Entry 5S5W (X-ray diffraction, 2.35 A resolution); this record covers chains D and E of the 6 polymer chains in the assembly.

Chain D:
Protein: Tubulin beta-2B chain
Source organism: Bos taurus
Reference sequence: Q6B856 (TBB2B_BOVIN); the author numbering skips numbers that UniProt does not, so the offset changes along the chain: 1-42 = UniProt 1-42; 45-360 = UniProt 43-358; 369-455 = UniProt 359-445
Amino-acid sequence (445 residues; each row starts with the number of its first residue; note: 10 numbers in that range are skipped by the numbering (no residue carries them; nothing is unmodelled there)):
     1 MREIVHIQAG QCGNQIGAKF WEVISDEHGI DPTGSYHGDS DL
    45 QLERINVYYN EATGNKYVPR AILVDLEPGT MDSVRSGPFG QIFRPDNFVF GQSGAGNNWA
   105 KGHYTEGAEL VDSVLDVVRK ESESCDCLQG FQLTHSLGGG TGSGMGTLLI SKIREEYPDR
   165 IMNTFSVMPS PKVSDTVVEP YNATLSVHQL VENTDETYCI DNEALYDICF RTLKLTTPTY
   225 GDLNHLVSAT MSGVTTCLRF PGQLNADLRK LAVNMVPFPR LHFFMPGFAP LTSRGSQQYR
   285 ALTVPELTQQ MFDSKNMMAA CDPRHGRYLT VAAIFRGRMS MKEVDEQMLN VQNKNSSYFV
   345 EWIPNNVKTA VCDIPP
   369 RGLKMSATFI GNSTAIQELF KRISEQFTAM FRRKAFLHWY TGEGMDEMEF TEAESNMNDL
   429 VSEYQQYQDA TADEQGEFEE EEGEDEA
Not modelled in the structure: 281-285, 442-455
Curated features (UniProtKB/Swiss-Prot):
  - motif: Met1 to Ile4 (MREI motif)
  - binding site (GTP): Gln11, Glu71, Ser140, Gly144, Thr145, Gly146, Asn206, Asn228
  - binding site (Mg(2+)): Glu71
  - modified residue: Ser40 (Phosphoserine), Thr57 (Phosphothreonine), Lys60 (N6-acetyllysine), Ser174 (Phosphoserine), Thr287 (Phosphothreonine), Thr292 (Phosphothreonine), Arg320 (Omega-N-methylarginine), Glu448 (5-glutamyl polyglutamate)
  - cross-link (Glycyl lysine isopeptide (Lys-Gly)): Lys60 (interchain with G-Cter in ubiquitin), Lys326 (interchain with G-Cter in ubiquitin)
Metal / ion sites: Mg2+: Gln11 (together with GDP)
Residues lining bound ligands: GDP (guanosine-5'-diphosphate): Gly10, Gln11, Cys12, Gln15, Ile16, Asn101, Ser140, Gly142, Gly143, Gly144, Thr145, Gly146, Val171, Pro173, Val177, Ser178, Glu183, Asn206, Leu209, Tyr224, Leu227, Asn228

Chain E:
Protein: Stathmin-4
Source organism: Rattus norvegicus
Reference sequence: P63043 (STMN4_RAT); residues 5-145 here correspond to UniProt positions 49-189 (UniProt number = residue number + 44)
Amino-acid sequence (143 residues; each row starts with the number of its first residue):
     3 MADMEVIELN KCTSGQSFEV ILKPPSFDGV PEFNASLPRR RDPSLEEIQK KLEAAEERRK
    63 YQEAELLKHL AEKREHEREV IQKAIEENNN FIKMAKEKLA QKMESNKENR EAHLAAMLER
   123 LQEKDKHAEE VRKNKELKEE ASR
Not modelled in the structure: 3-5, 29-43, 144-145
Construct notes: initiating methionine (3); expression tag (4)
Curated features (UniProtKB/Swiss-Prot):
  - modified residue: Ser46 (Phosphoserine)

How chain D and chain E interact:
Contacting residue pairs - 27 pairs, chain D then chain E:
  Tyr108(D) - His129(E)  hydrogen bond
  Tyr108(D) - Ala130(E)  hydrophobic
  Tyr108(D) - Val133(E)  hydrophobic
  Tyr108(D) - Arg134(E)  hydrogen bond (backbone-side chain)
  Thr109(D) - Lys137(E)
  Ala112(D) - Arg134(E)
  Ser155(D) - Leu123(E)
  Ser155(D) - Lys126(E)
  Lys156(D) - Asp127(E)  salt bridge
  Arg158(D) - Leu123(E)
  Glu159(D) - Leu120(E)
  Glu159(D) - Leu123(E)
  Glu159(D) - Gln124(E)
  Glu159(D) - Asp127(E)
  Asp163(D) - Arg112(E)
  Gln193(D) - Lys126(E)  hydrogen bond
  Asn197(D) - Leu123(E)
  Asn197(D) - Lys126(E)
  Thr409(D) - Lys140(E)  hydrogen bond (backbone-side chain)
  Gly410(D) - Lys137(E)
  Glu411(D) - Val133(E)
  Glu411(D) - Lys137(E)  salt bridge
  Gly412(D) - Val133(E)
  Gly412(D) - Asn136(E)
  Gly412(D) - Lys137(E)
  Met413(D) - Val133(E)
  Glu417(D) - His129(E)  salt bridge
Also at the interface, not in a pair above, chain D (17 interface residues in all): Pro162
Also at the interface, not in a pair above, chain E (15 interface residues in all): Leu116, Met119

Summary:
The interface between chain D and chain E involves 17 residues on one side and 15 on the other, with 4
hydrogen bonds and 3 salt bridges. Polar pairs include Lys156(D)-Asp127(E), Glu411(D)-Lys137(E) and
Glu417(D)-His129(E). Bound to chain D: GDP.
Here chain D is Tubulin beta-2B chain (Bos taurus) and chain E is Stathmin-4 (Rattus norvegicus). Entry 5S5W
(Tubulin-Z53860899-complex) was determined by X-ray diffraction (same publication as 5S4L, 5S4M, 5S4N, 5S4O,
5S4P, 5S4Q and 52 further entries).
